Entry 5U7R (X-ray diffraction, 3.33 A resolution); this record covers chains A and D.

[Chain A (and D)]
Name: Rho-associated protein kinase 2
Organism: Homo sapiens
Notes: EC 2.7.11.1; chain D of this document is another copy of the same molecule, construct and numbering; everything in this record applies to it too
Reference sequence: O75116 (ROCK2_HUMAN); numbering as in UniProt (aligned over 23-417)
Chain sequence (395 residues; each row starts with the number of its first residue):
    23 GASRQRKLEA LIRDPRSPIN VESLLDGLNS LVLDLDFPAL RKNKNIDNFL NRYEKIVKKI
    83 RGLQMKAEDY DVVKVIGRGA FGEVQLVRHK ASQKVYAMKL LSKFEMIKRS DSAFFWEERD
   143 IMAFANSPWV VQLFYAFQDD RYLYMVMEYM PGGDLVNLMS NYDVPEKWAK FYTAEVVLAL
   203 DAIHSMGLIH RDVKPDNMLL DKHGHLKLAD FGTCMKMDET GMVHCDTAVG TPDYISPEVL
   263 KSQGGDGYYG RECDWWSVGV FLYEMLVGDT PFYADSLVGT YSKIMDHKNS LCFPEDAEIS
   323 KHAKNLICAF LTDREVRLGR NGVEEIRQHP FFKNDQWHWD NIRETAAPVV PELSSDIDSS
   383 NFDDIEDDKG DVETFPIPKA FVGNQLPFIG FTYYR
Not modelled in the structure: 23-24, 389-394 (chain D: 23-24, 250-251, 316-318, 389-394)
Construct notes: conflict Tyr-270 (Phe in O75116)
Residues lining bound ligands: 81G ((1s,4s)-4-(4-fluorophenyl)-4-hydroxy-6'-(5-methyl-1H-pyrazol-4-yl)-1'H-spiro[cyclohexane-1,2'-thieno[3,2-d]pyrimidin]-4'(3'H)-one): Ile-98, Arg-100, Gly-101, Val-106, Ala-119, Lys-121, Glu-140, Val-153, Met-169, Glu-170, Tyr-171, Met-172, Asp-176, Val-178, Asp-218, Asn-219, Leu-221, Ala-231, Asp-232, Phe-384
Curated features (UniProtKB/Swiss-Prot):
  - active site: Asp-214 (Proton acceptor)
  - binding site (ATP): Ile-98 to Val-106, Lys-121
  - modified residue: Thr-414 (Phosphothreonine)

[How chain A and chain D interact]
Residue-residue contacts (65; chain A residue first):
  Gln-27(A) / Glu-44(D)
  Gln-27(A) / Leu-85(D)
  Gln-27(A) / Gln-86(D)
  Gln-27(A) / Tyr-416(D)
  Leu-30(A) / Ile-82(D)  hydrophobic
  Leu-30(A) / Leu-85(D)  hydrophobic
  Pro-40(A) / Tyr-75(D)  hydrogen bond (backbone-side chain)
  Ile-41(A) / Leu-50(D)  hydrophobic
  Ile-41(A) / Ile-82(D)  hydrophobic
  Val-43(A) / Gln-27(D)
  Glu-44(A) / Gln-27(D)
  Ser-45(A) / Tyr-75(D)
  Leu-46(A) / Leu-46(D)
  Leu-46(A) / Leu-47(D)  hydrophobic
  Leu-47(A) / Leu-30(D)  hydrophobic
  Leu-47(A) / Leu-46(D)  hydrophobic
  Leu-50(A) / Ile-41(D)  hydrophobic
  Leu-50(A) / Leu-46(D)  hydrophobic
  Leu-53(A) / Leu-53(D)  hydrophobic
  Leu-57(A) / Phe-403(D)  hydrophobic
  Leu-57(A) / Leu-408(D)  hydrophobic
  Asn-65(A) / Val-404(D)  hydrogen bond (side chain-backbone)
  Lys-66(A) / Arg-131(D)
  Lys-66(A) / Ser-132(D)
  Asn-67(A) / Ile-129(D)
  Asn-67(A) / Val-404(D)  hydrogen bond (side chain-backbone)
  Asn-67(A) / Gly-405(D)  hydrogen bond (side chain-backbone)
  Asn-67(A) / Asn-406(D)  hydrogen bond
  Asn-67(A) / Pro-409(D)
  Ile-68(A) / Phe-403(D)  hydrophobic
  Asn-70(A) / Ser-134(D)
  Phe-71(A) / Ile-411(D)  hydrophobic
  Arg-74(A) / Trp-138(D)
  Arg-74(A) / Leu-408(D)
  Arg-74(A) / Pro-409(D)  hydrogen bond (side chain-backbone)
  Arg-74(A) / Ile-411(D)  hydrogen bond (side chain-backbone)
  Tyr-75(A) / Pro-40(D)  hydrogen bond (side chain-backbone)
  Tyr-75(A) / Ser-45(D)
  Tyr-75(A) / Ile-411(D)  hydrogen bond (side chain-backbone)
  Tyr-75(A) / Gly-412(D)
  Ile-78(A) / Leu-33(D)  hydrophobic
  Ile-78(A) / Ile-41(D)  hydrophobic
  Lys-81(A) / Leu-33(D)
  Ile-82(A) / Ile-41(D)  hydrophobic
  Met-87(A) / Arg-26(D)
  Ile-129(A) / Asn-67(D)
  Ser-132(A) / Lys-66(D)
  Ser-134(A) / Asn-70(D)
  Trp-138(A) / Arg-74(D)
  Tyr-157(A) / Arg-26(D)
  Phe-403(A) / Leu-57(D)  hydrophobic
  Phe-403(A) / Ile-68(D)  hydrophobic
  Phe-403(A) / Phe-403(D)  hydrophobic
  Val-404(A) / Asn-65(D)  hydrogen bond (backbone-side chain)
  Val-404(A) / Asn-67(D)  hydrogen bond (backbone-side chain)
  Gly-405(A) / Asn-67(D)  hydrogen bond (backbone-side chain)
  Asn-406(A) / Asn-67(D)  hydrogen bond
  Leu-408(A) / Leu-57(D)  hydrophobic
  Leu-408(A) / Phe-71(D)
  Leu-408(A) / Arg-74(D)
  Pro-409(A) / Asn-67(D)
  Pro-409(A) / Arg-74(D)
  Ile-411(A) / Phe-71(D)  hydrophobic
  Ile-411(A) / Arg-74(D)  hydrogen bond (backbone-side chain)
  Ile-411(A) / Tyr-75(D)  hydrogen bond (backbone-side chain)
Also at the interface, not in a pair above, chain A (42 interface residues in all): Lys-29, Leu-33, Ile-34, Leu-85, Gly-412, Tyr-416
Also at the interface, not in a pair above, chain D (44 interface residues in all): Lys-29, Ile-34, Val-43, Gly-49, Ile-78, Lys-81

[Overview]
42 residues of chain A and 44 residues of chain D are in contact; the contacts include 15 hydrogen bonds.
Among the polar pairs are Pro-40(A)/Tyr-75(D), Asn-65(A)/Val-404(D) and Asn-67(A)/Val-404(D). Chain A binds
compound 81G.
Both chains are Rho-associated protein kinase 2 (Homo sapiens). Entry 5U7R (Identification of A New Class of
Potent Cdc7 Inhibitors Designed by Putative Pharmacophore Model: Synthesis and ...) was determined by X-ray
diffraction, deposited together with 5U7Q.
